7A7G - chains A and B; structure by X-ray diffraction, 2.40 A resolution.

[Chain A (and B)]
Name: Bifunctional epoxide hydrolase 2
From: Homo sapiens
Notes: EC 3.3.2.10, 3.1.3.76; chain B of this document is another copy of the same molecule, construct and numbering; everything in this record applies to it too
UniProt: P34913 (HYES_HUMAN); residue numbers follow UniProt; this construct covers 222-555
Sequence (346 residues; numbered 219 to 564; the number before each row is that of its first residue):
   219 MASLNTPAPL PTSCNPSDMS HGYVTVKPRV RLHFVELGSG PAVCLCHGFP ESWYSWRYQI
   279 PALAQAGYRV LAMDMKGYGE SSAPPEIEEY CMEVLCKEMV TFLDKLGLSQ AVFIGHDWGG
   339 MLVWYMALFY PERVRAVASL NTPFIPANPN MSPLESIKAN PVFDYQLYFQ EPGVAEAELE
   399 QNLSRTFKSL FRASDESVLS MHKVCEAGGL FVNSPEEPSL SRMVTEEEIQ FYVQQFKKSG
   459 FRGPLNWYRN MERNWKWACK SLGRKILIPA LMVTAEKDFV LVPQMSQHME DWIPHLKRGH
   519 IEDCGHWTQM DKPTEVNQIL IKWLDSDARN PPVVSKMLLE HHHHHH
Unresolved in the structure: 219-228, 376-377, 548-564 (chain B: 219-228, 378, 548-564)
Sequence notes: initiating methionine (219); expression tag (220-221, 556-564)
Small-molecule neighbours: TK9 ((2R)-2-[[4-[[4-methoxy-2-(trifluoromethyl)phenyl]methylcarbamoyl]phenyl]methyl]butanoic acid): Phe-267, Pro-268, Asp-335, Trp-336, Met-339, Pro-361, Phe-381, Tyr-383, Gln-384, Phe-387, Leu-408, Met-419, Tyr-466, Asp-496, Val-498, Leu-499, Met-503, His-524, Trp-525
Curated features (UniProtKB/Swiss-Prot):
  - motif: Ser-553 to Met-555 (Microbody targeting signal)
  - active site: Asp-335 (Nucleophile), Tyr-466 (Proton donor), His-524 (Proton acceptor)
  - binding site (substrate): Tyr-383
  - modified residue: Ser-370 (Phosphoserine), Lys-421 (N6-succinyllysine), Lys-455 (N6-succinyllysine), Lys-554 (N6-succinyllysine)
  - lipidation: Cys-522 (S-(15-deoxy-Delta12,14-prostaglandin J2-9-yl)cysteine)
  - natural variant: Arg-287 (R287Q: No effect on phosphatase activity), Glu-470 (E470G: No effect on phosphatase activity and epoxyde hydrolase activity)
  - mutagenesis: Cys-522 (C522S: Loss of S-(15-deoxy-Delta12,14-prostaglandin J2-9-yl)cysteine-induced inhibition of epoxide hydrolase activity)

[How chain A and chain B interact]
Residue-residue contacts (39; chain A residue first):
  Asp-236(A) / Lys-323(B)  salt bridge
  Met-237(A) / Tyr-241(B)
  Ser-238(A) / Tyr-241(B)
  Ser-238(A) / Val-242(B)
  Ser-238(A) / Phe-252(B)
  Ser-238(A) / Leu-324(B)
  His-239(A) / His-239(B)
  His-239(A) / Gly-240(B)
  His-239(A) / Tyr-241(B)  hydrogen bond (backbone-backbone)
  Gly-240(A) / His-239(B)
  Tyr-241(A) / Ser-238(B)
  Tyr-241(A) / His-239(B)  hydrogen bond (backbone-backbone)
  Tyr-241(A) / Tyr-241(B)  hydrophobic
  Val-242(A) / Ser-238(B)
  Phe-252(A) / Ser-238(B)
  Glu-254(A) / Glu-254(B)
  Glu-254(A) / Arg-287(B)  salt bridge
  Leu-255(A) / Lys-323(B)
  Leu-255(A) / Leu-324(B)
  Leu-255(A) / Gly-325(B)
  Gly-256(A) / Arg-287(B)  hydrogen bond (backbone-side chain)
  Gly-256(A) / Leu-324(B)  hydrogen bond (backbone-backbone)
  Gly-256(A) / Gly-325(B)
  Gly-256(A) / Leu-326(B)
  Ser-257(A) / Gly-325(B)
  Ser-257(A) / Leu-326(B)
  Arg-287(A) / Glu-254(B)  salt bridge
  Arg-287(A) / Gly-256(B)  hydrogen bond (side chain-backbone)
  Arg-287(A) / Arg-287(B)
  Lys-323(A) / Asp-236(B)  salt bridge
  Lys-323(A) / Ser-238(B)
  Lys-323(A) / Leu-255(B)
  Leu-324(A) / Ser-238(B)
  Leu-324(A) / Leu-255(B)
  Leu-324(A) / Gly-256(B)  hydrogen bond (backbone-backbone)
  Gly-325(A) / Leu-255(B)
  Gly-325(A) / Gly-256(B)
  Leu-326(A) / Gly-256(B)
  Leu-326(A) / Ser-257(B)
Other interface residues (no listed pair), chain A (19 interface residues in all): Ser-235, Thr-243
Other interface residues (no listed pair), chain B (19 interface residues in all): Ser-235, Met-237, Thr-243

[Summary]
The chain A/chain B interface involves 19 residues from each chain, with 6 hydrogen bonds and 4 salt bridges.
Among the polar pairs are Asp-236(A)/Lys-323(B), Glu-254(A)/Arg-287(B) and Gly-256(A)/Arg-287(B). Bound to
chain A: compound TK9.
Chain A and chain B are both Bifunctional epoxide hydrolase 2 (Homo sapiens); the structure, Soluble epoxide
hydrolase in complex with TK90, was determined by X-ray diffraction (same publication as 7A7H).
